Entry 6TVA (X-ray diffraction, 1.74 A resolution); this record covers chains A and D of the 6 polymer chains in the assembly.

# Chain A
Name: Haemagglutinin HA1
From: Influenza A virus
UniProtKB: A0A0A7HR51 (A0A0A7HR51_9INFA); residues 1-318 here correspond to UniProt positions 10-327 (UniProt number = residue number + 9)
Amino-acid sequence (320 residues; numbered -1 to 318; the number before each row is that of its first residue; numbers below 1 keep their minus sign (Asp-1 is residue -1)):
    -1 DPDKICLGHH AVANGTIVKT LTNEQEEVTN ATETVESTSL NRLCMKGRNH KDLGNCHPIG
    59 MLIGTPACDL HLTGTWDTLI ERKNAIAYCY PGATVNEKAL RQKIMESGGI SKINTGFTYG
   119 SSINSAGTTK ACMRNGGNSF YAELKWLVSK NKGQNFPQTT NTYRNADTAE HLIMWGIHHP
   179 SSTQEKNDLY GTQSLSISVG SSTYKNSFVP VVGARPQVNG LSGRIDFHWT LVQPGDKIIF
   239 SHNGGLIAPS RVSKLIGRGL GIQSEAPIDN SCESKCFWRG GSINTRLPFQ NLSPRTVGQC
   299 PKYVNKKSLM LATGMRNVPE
Disulfide bonds: Cys54-Cys66, Cys87-Cys130, Cys274-Cys298
Covalent attachments: N-acetylglucosamine (NAG) linked to Asn28
Sequence notes: expression tag (-1 to 0); conflict Lys96 (Glu105 in A0A0A7HR51), Ser205 (Asn214 in A0A0A7HR51), Ile237 (Thr246 in A0A0A7HR51)

# Chain D
Name: Haemagglutinin HA2
From: Influenza A virus
UniProtKB: A0A0A7HR51 (A0A0A7HR51_9INFA); residues 1-172 here correspond to UniProt positions 333-504 (UniProt number = residue number + 332)
Amino-acid sequence (172 residues; row label = number of the first residue in the row):
     1 GLFGAIAGFI ENGWEGMVDG WYGFRHQNAQ GTGQAADYKS TQAAIDQITG KLNRIIKKTN
    61 TEFESIESEF SEIDHQIGNV INWTKDSITD IWTYQAELLV AMENQHTIDM ADSEMLNLYE
   121 RVRKQLRQNA EEDGKGCFEI YHACDDSCME SIRNNTYNHS QYREEALLNR LN
Disulfide bonds: Cys144-Cys148
Covalent attachments: N-acetylglucosamine (NAG) linked to Asn82, Asn154
Sequence notes: conflict Asn158 (Asp490 in A0A0A7HR51)

# Interface between chain A and chain D
Contacting residue pairs - 9 pairs, chain A then chain D:
  Thr18(A) - Arg54(D)
  Leu19(A) - Gly50(D)
  Leu19(A) - Lys51(D)
  Leu19(A) - Arg54(D)  hydrogen bond (backbone-side chain)
  Leu19(A) - Glu103(D)
  Thr20(A) - Gln47(D)
  Thr20(A) - Gly50(D)
  Thr20(A) - Lys51(D)
  Thr20(A) - His106(D)
Also at the interface, not in a pair above, chain A (4 interface residues in all): Asn303
Also at the interface, not in a pair above, chain D (9 interface residues in all): Asp46, Thr61, Met102

# Summary
4 residues of chain A face 9 of chain D across their interface; the contacts include 1 hydrogen bond. Its one
hydrogen-bonded contact is Leu19(A)-Arg54(D).
Chain A is Haemagglutinin HA1 and chain D is Haemagglutinin HA2, both from Influenza A virus; the structure,
Crystal structure of the haemagglutinin from a transmissible H10N7 seal influenza virus isolated in Netherland
in ..., was determined by X-ray diffraction (same publication as 6TJW, 6TJY, 6TVB, 6TVC, 6TVD, 6TVF and 9
further entries).
